9BX7 - chains H and P of the 3 polymer chains in the assembly; structure by X-ray diffraction, 1.70 A resolution.

[Chain H]
Name: 8C1 Fab Heavy Chain
From: Homo sapiens
Notes: antibody fragment or engineered binder
Sequence (221 residues; row label = number of the first residue in the row):
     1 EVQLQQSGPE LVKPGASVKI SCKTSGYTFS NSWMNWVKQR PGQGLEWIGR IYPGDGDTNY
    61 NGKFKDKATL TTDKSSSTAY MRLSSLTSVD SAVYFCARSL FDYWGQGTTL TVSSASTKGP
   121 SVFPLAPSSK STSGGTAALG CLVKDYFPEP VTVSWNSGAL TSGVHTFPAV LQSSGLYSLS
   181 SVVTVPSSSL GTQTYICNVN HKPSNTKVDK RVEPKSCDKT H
Disordered / not traced: 129-133, 216-221
Cystine bridges: C22-C96, C141-C197

[Chain P]
Name: P20 peptide from Outer surface protein C
From: Borreliella burgdorferi
Reference sequence: Q07337 (OSPC_BORBU); residue numbers follow UniProt; this construct covers 131-150
Sequence (20 residues; numbered 131 to 150; the number before each row is that of its first residue):
   131 SETFTNKLKE KHTDLGKEGV
Disordered / not traced: 131-133, 147-150
Curated features (UniProtKB/Swiss-Prot):
  - natural variant: S131 to T133 (sequence variant, change not given here; In strain: 2591), N136 (N136D: In strain: 2591), E140 to D144 (sequence variant, change not given here; In strain: 2591), K147 to V150 (sequence variant, change not given here; In strain: 2591)

[Interface between chain H and chain P]
Contacting residue pairs (22):
  N31(H) with T135(P), hydrogen bond; N136(P); K137(P); T143(P)
  S32(H) with T143(P); D144(P), hydrogen bond
  W33(H) with K139(P); E140(P), hydrogen bond (side chain-backbone); K141(P), hydrogen bond (side chain-backbone); T143(P), hydrogen bond (backbone-side chain)
  R50(H) with K141(P), hydrogen bond (side chain-backbone); H142(P), hydrogen bond
  Y52(H) with K137(P); K139(P)
  D55(H) with K139(P), salt bridge
  D57(H) with K139(P), salt bridge
  R98(H) with D144(P), salt bridge
  S99(H) with T143(P), hydrogen bond; D144(P), hydrogen bond
  L100(H) with H142(P); L145(P), hydrophobic
  D102(H) with D144(P)
Interface residues without a listed pair, chain H (13 interface residues in all): Y27, T28
Interface residues without a listed pair, chain P (11 interface residues in all): L138

[Summary]
13 residues of chain H face 11 of chain P across their interface; the contacts include 9 hydrogen bonds and 3
salt bridges. Among the polar pairs are D55(H)-K139(P), D57(H)-K139(P) and R98(H)-D144(P).
Here chain H is 8C1 Fab Heavy Chain (Homo sapiens) and chain P is P20 peptide from Outer surface protein C
(Borreliella burgdorferi). Entry 9BX7 (Fab 8C1 in complex with OspCA peptide P20 (residues 131-150)) was
determined by X-ray diffraction.
